5T6S - chains B and E of the 6 polymer chains in the assembly; structure by X-ray diffraction, 2.36 A resolution.

== Chain B ==
Name: Hemagglutinin HA2
From: Influenza A virus
UniProt: R4NN21 (R4NN21_9INFA); residues 1-176 here correspond to UniProt positions 340-515 (UniProt number = residue number + 339)
Amino-acid sequence (183 residues; numbered 1 to 183; the number before each row is that of its first residue):
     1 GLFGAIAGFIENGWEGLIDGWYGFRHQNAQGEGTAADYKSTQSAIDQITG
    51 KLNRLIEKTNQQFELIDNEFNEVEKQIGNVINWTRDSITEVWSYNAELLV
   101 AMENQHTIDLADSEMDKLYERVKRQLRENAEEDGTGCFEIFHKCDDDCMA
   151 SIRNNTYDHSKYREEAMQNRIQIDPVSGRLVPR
Not modelled in the structure: 172-183
Disulfide bonds: Cys-144/Cys-148
Covalently attached groups: N-acetylglucosamine (NAG) linked to Asn-82, Asn-154
Construct notes: expression tag (177-183)
Ligand contacts:
  - Arbidol (75U; ethyl 6-bromo-4-[(dimethylamino)methyl]-5-hydroxy-1-methyl-2-[(phenylsulfanyl)methyl]-1H-indole-3-carboxylate), molecule 1: Arg-54, Leu-55, Glu-57, Thr-59, Trp-92, Leu-99, Glu-103
  - Arbidol (75U), molecule 2: Glu-90, Ser-93, Tyr-94, Glu-97, Leu-98, Ala-101
From the paper describing this entry:
  - binding site for Arbidol: Arg-54 to Glu-57, Glu-90 to Ala-101, Trp-92 to Glu-103
  - conformationally variable residues (side-chain flip): Arg-54, Glu-57
  - contacts within the chain: Arg-54/Glu-57 (salt bridge), Lys-51/Glu-103 (water-mediated contact)

== Chain E ==
Name: Hemagglutinin HA1
From: Influenza A virus
UniProt: R4NN21 (R4NN21_9INFA); the construct lacks a stretch of the UniProt sequence and is renumbered around it, so the offset changes along the chain: 11-141 = UniProt 19-149; 143-158 = UniProt 150-165; 159-263 = UniProt 168-272; 265-276 = UniProt 273-284; 1 more segments
Amino-acid sequence (321 residues; row label = number of the first residue in the row; note: 2 numbers in that range are skipped by the numbering (no residue carries them; nothing is unmodelled there); a row labelled like 158A-158B holds insertion residues (158A, then the next letters in order)):
    11 DKICLGHHAVSNGTKVNTLTERGVEVVNATETVERTNIPRICSKGKRTVD
    61 LGQCGLLGTITGPPQCDQFLEFSADLIIERREGSDVCYPGKFVNEEALRQ
   111 ILRESGGIDKEAMGFTYSGIRTNGATSACRR
   143 SGSSFYAEMKWLLSNT
158A-158B DN
   159 AAFPQMTKSYKNTRKSPALIVWGIHHSVSTAEQTKLYGSGNKLVTVGSSN
   209 YQQSFVPSPGARPQVNGLSGRIDFHWLMLNPNDTVTFSFNGAFIAPDRAS
   259 FLRGK
   265 SMGIQSGVQVDA
  276A N
   277 CEGDCYHSGGTIISNLPFQNIDSRAVGKCPRYVKQRSLLLATGMKNVPEI
   327 PKGR
Not modelled in the structure: 326-330
Disulfide bonds: Cys-64/Cys-76, Cys-97/Cys-139, Cys-281/Cys-305
Covalently attached groups: N-acetylglucosamine (NAG) linked to Asn-38, Asn-240
Ligand contacts:
  - Arbidol (75U; ethyl 6-bromo-4-[(dimethylamino)methyl]-5-hydroxy-1-methyl-2-[(phenylsulfanyl)methyl]-1H-indole-3-carboxylate), molecule 1: Thr-28, Leu-29, Gln-311
  - Arbidol (75U), molecule 2: Pro-293, Phe-294, Arg-307
From the paper describing this entry:
  - binding site for Arbidol: Leu-29, Pro-293, Phe-294, Arg-307, Lys-310

== How chain B and chain E interact ==
Pairs across the interface (13; chain B residue first):
  Gln-47(B) / Thr-30(E)
  Gly-50(B) / Thr-30(E)
  Lys-51(B) / Leu-29(E)
  Lys-51(B) / Thr-30(E)
  Arg-54(B) / Asn-27(E)
  Arg-54(B) / Thr-28(E)  hydrogen bond (side chain-backbone)
  Arg-54(B) / Leu-29(E)
  Arg-54(B) / Arg-32(E)
  Glu-57(B) / Arg-32(E)  salt bridge
  Thr-59(B) / Lys-310(E)
  Gln-61(B) / Lys-310(E)  hydrogen bond
  Met-102(B) / Leu-29(E)  hydrophobic
  His-106(B) / Thr-30(E)
Interface residues without a listed pair, chain B (10 interface residues in all): Glu-103
Interface residues without a listed pair, chain E (7 interface residues in all): Glu-31

== Overview ==
The interface between chain B and chain E involves 10 residues on one side and 7 on the other; the contacts
include 2 hydrogen bonds and 1 salt bridge. Polar pairs include Glu-57(B)/Arg-32(E), Arg-54(B)/Thr-28(E) and
Gln-61(B)/Lys-310(E). From the paper: a binding site for Arbidol at Arg-54(B), Glu-90(B) and Leu-29(E) among
others; conformational variability at Arg-54(B) and Glu-57(B).
Chain B is Hemagglutinin HA2 and chain E is Hemagglutinin HA1, both from Influenza A virus; the structure,
Crystal structure of the A/Shanghai/2/2013 (H7N9) influenza virus hemagglutinin in complex with the antiviral
drug arbidol, was determined by X-ray diffraction (same publication as 5T6N).
